PDB entry 7QHL | X-ray diffraction, 1.70 A resolution | chains A and B

# Chain A
Protein: Cyclin-dependent kinase 2
Source organism: Homo sapiens
Notes: EC 2.7.11.22
UniProt: P24941 (CDK2_HUMAN); numbering as in UniProt (aligned over 1-298)
Chain sequence (299 residues; row label = number of the first residue in the row; numbering starts at 0):
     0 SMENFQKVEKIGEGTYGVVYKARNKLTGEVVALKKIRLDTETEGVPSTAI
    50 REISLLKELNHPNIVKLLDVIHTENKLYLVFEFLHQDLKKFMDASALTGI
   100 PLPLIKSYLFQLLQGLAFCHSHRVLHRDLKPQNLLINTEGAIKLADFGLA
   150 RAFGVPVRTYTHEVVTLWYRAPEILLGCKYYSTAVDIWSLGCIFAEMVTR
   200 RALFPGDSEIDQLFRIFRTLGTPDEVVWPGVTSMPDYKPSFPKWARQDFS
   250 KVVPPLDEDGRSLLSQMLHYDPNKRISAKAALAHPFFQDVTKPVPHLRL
Not modelled in the structure: 0, 13-16, 39-40, 72-74, 295-298
Modified positions: Thr160 (phosphothreonine; TPO)
Sequence notes: expression tag (0)
Residues lining bound ligands: D5P (5-(2-amino-1-ethyl)thio-3-cyclobutyl-7-[4-(pyrazol-1-yl)benzyl]amino-1(2)H-pyrazolo[4,3-d]pyrimidine): Glu8, Lys9, Ile10, Gly11, Val18, Ala31, Lys33, Val64, Phe80, Glu81, Phe82, Leu83, His84, Gln85, Asp86, Gln131, Leu134, Ala144
Swiss-Prot annotation at these positions:
  - active site: Asp127 (Proton acceptor)
  - binding site (ATP): Ile10 to Val18, Lys33, Glu81 to Leu83, Asp86, Lys129 to Asn132, Asp145
  - binding site (Mg(2+)): Asn132, Asp145
  - site (CDK7 binding): Lys9, Lys88, Lys89, Leu166
  - modified residue: Met1 (N-acetylmethionine), Lys6 (N6-acetyllysine), Thr14 (Phosphothreonine), Tyr15 (Phosphotyrosine), Tyr19 (Phosphotyrosine), Thr160 (Phosphothreonine)
  - natural variant: Pro45 (P45L: In a glioblastoma multiforme sample)
  - mutagenesis: Lys9 (K9F: Reduced phosphorylation by CAK), Thr14 (T14A: 2-fold increase in activity), Tyr15 (Y15F: 2-fold increase in activity), Lys88 to Lys89 (Reduced phosphorylation by CAK), Thr160 (T160A: Abolishes activity), Leu166 (L166R: Reduced phosphorylation by CAK and reduced kinase activity)

# Chain B
Protein: Cyclin-A2
Source organism: Homo sapiens
UniProt: P20248 (CCNA2_HUMAN); residue numbers follow UniProt; this construct covers 175-432
Chain sequence (258 residues; numbered 175 to 432; the number before each row is that of its first residue):
   175 VPDYHEDIHTYLREMEVKCKPKVGYMKKQPDITNSMRAILVDWLVEVGEE
   225 YKLQNETLHLAVNYIDRFLSSMSVLRGKLQLVGTAAMLLASKFEEIYPPE
   275 VAEFVYITDDTYTKKQVLRMEHLVLKVLTFDLAAPTVNQFLTQYFLHQQP
   325 ANCKVESLAMFLGELSLIDADPYLKYLPSVIAGAAFHLALYTVTGQSWPE
   375 SLIRKTGYTLESLKPCLMDLHQTYLKAPQHAQQSIREKYKNSKYHGVSLL
   425 NPPETLNL
Covalently attached groups: monothioglycerol (SGM) linked to Cys193
Residues lining bound ligands: monothioglycerol (SGM): Met189, Lys192, Arg241, Asp305, Ala308

# Chain A / chain B interface
Pairs across the interface (60):
  Leu37(A) - His296(B)
  Thr41(A) - Lys288(B)  hydrogen bond (backbone-side chain)
  Glu42(A) - Lys266(B)  hydrogen bond (backbone-side chain)
  Glu42(A) - Glu274(B)
  Glu42(A) - Val275(B)  hydrogen bond (side chain-backbone)
  Glu42(A) - Leu292(B)
  Gly43(A) - Lys266(B)
  Gly43(A) - Leu292(B)
  Gly43(A) - Glu295(B)
  Val44(A) - Lys266(B)  hydrogen bond (backbone-side chain)
  Val44(A) - Glu295(B)  hydrogen bond (backbone-side chain)
  Val44(A) - His296(B)
  Val44(A) - Leu299(B)  hydrophobic
  Ser46(A) - Lys266(B)
  Ile49(A) - Leu263(B)  hydrophobic
  Ile49(A) - Lys266(B)
  Ile49(A) - Leu306(B)  hydrophobic
  Arg50(A) - Lys266(B)
  Arg50(A) - Phe267(B)  hydrogen bond (side chain-backbone)
  Arg50(A) - Glu269(B)
  Ile52(A) - Phe304(B)  hydrophobic
  Ser53(A) - Phe267(B)
  Ser53(A) - Phe304(B)
  Ser53(A) - Leu306(B)
  Lys56(A) - Thr303(B)  hydrogen bond (side chain-backbone)
  Lys56(A) - Asp305(B)  salt bridge
  Glu57(A) - Tyr185(B)  hydrogen bond
  Glu57(A) - Ala307(B)
  His71(A) - His296(B)
  His119(A) - Ile182(B)
  Ser120(A) - Asp181(B)  hydrogen bond
  Ser120(A) - Ile182(B)
  His121(A) - Tyr185(B)
  Arg122(A) - Ile182(B)
  Arg122(A) - Tyr185(B)
  Arg122(A) - Ala307(B)  hydrogen bond (side chain-backbone)
  Arg150(A) - Glu268(B)  salt bridge
  Arg150(A) - Glu269(B)
  Arg150(A) - Ile270(B)
  Ala151(A) - Phe267(B)  hydrophobic
  Phe152(A) - Tyr178(B)  hydrophobic
  Phe152(A) - Ile182(B)  hydrophobic
  Val154(A) - His179(B)
  Val154(A) - Ile182(B)  hydrophobic
  Val154(A) - Thr316(B)  hydrogen bond (backbone-side chain)
  Val154(A) - Gln317(B)  hydrogen bond (backbone-backbone)
  Val154(A) - Leu320(B)  hydrophobic
  Pro155(A) - Thr316(B)
  Arg157(A) - Gln228(B)  hydrogen bond
  Arg157(A) - Glu268(B)  salt bridge
  Thr158(A) - Ile270(B)
  Tyr159(A) - Ile270(B)
  Thr160(A) - Glu269(B)
  Thr160(A) - Ile270(B)
  Ser181(A) - Tyr178(B)
  Thr182(A) - Tyr178(B)  hydrogen bond
  Ser276(A) - Asp177(B)  hydrogen bond
  Lys278(A) - Asp177(B)  hydrogen bond (side chain-backbone)
  Lys278(A) - Asp181(B)  salt bridge
  Ala279(A) - Asp177(B)
Other interface residues (no listed pair), chain A (33 interface residues in all): Leu54, Val69
Other interface residues (no listed pair), chain B (32 interface residues in all): Leu186, Met189, Glu230, Pro272

# Summary
Chain A and chain B form an interface of 33 and 32 residues respectively, with 16 hydrogen bonds and 4 salt
bridges. Among the polar pairs are Lys56(A)-Asp305(B), Arg150(A)-Glu268(B) and Arg157(A)-Glu268(B). Bound to
chain A: compound D5P. Monothioglycerol is covalently linked to Cys193(B).
Here chain A is Cyclin-dependent kinase 2 and chain B is Cyclin-A2, both from Homo sapiens. Entry 7QHL
(Crystal structure of Cyclin-dependent kinase 2/cyclin A in complex with 3,5,7-Substituted
pyrazolo[4,3-d]pyrimidine inhibitor 24) was determined by X-ray diffraction.
